6IAW - chains J and I of the 18 polymer chains in the assembly; structure by electron microscopy, 3.80 A resolution.

Chain J (and I):
Name: Arstotzka protein
Organism: Staphylococcus phage P68
Notes: chain I of this document is another copy of the same molecule, construct and numbering; everything in this record applies to it too
UniProtKB: Q859I2 (Q859I2_9CAUD); residues 1-60 here = UniProt positions 1-60
Chain sequence (60 residues; each row starts with the number of its first residue):
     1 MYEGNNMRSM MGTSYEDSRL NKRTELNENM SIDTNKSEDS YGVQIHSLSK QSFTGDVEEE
Not modelled in the structure: 56-60

Chain J / chain I interface:
Contacting residue pairs (8; chain J residue first):
  Leu26(J) - His46(I)
  Met30(J) - His46(I)
  Ser31(J) - Gln44(I)
  Ser31(J) - Ile45(I)
  Ser31(J) - His46(I)
  Ile32(J) - Gln44(I)
  Ile32(J) - Ile45(I)
  Ile32(J) - His46(I)
Also at the interface, not in a pair above, chain J (7 interface residues in all): Asn29, Lys36, Glu38
Also at the interface, not in a pair above, chain I (5 interface residues in all): Gly42, Val43

Summary:
Chain J and chain I form an interface of 7 and 5 residues respectively.
Chain J and chain I are both Arstotzka protein (Staphylococcus phage P68); the structure, Structure of head
fiber and inner core protein gp22 of native bacteriophage P68, was determined by electron microscopy (same
publication as 6IAB, 6IAC, 6IAT, 6IB1 and 6Q3G).
